PDB entry 4WYS | X-ray diffraction, 2.10 A resolution | chains A and D of the 4 polymer chains in the assembly

== Chain A (and D) ==
Protein: Acetyl-CoA acetyltransferase
Source organism: Escherichia coli
Notes: EC 2.3.1.9; chain D of this document is another copy of the same molecule, construct and numbering; everything in this record applies to it too
Reference sequence: P76461 (ATOB_ECOLI); residue numbers follow UniProt; this construct covers 1-393
Chain sequence (405 residues; row label = number of the first residue in the row; numbers below 1 keep their minus sign (Met-2 is residue -2)):
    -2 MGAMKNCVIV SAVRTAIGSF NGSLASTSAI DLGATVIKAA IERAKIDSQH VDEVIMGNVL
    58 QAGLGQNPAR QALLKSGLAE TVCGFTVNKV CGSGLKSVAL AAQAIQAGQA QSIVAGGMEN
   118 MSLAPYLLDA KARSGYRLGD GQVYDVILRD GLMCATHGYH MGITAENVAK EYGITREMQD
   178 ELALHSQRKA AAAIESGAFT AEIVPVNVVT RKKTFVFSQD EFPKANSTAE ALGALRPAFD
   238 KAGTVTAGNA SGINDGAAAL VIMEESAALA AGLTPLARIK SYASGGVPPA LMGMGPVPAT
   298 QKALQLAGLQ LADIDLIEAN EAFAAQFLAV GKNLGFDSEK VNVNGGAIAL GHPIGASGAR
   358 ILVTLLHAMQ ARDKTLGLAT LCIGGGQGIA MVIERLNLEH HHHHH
Unresolved in the structure: 394-402
Differences from the reference sequence: initiating methionine (-2); expression tag (-1 to 0, 394-402)
Curated features (UniProtKB/Swiss-Prot):
  - active site: Cys88 (Acyl-thioester intermediate), His349 (Proton acceptor), Cys379 (Proton acceptor)
From the paper describing this entry:
  - catalytic residues: Cys379

== Interface between chain A and chain D ==
Contacting residue pairs - 32 pairs, chain A then chain D:
  Phe17(A) with Arg134(D)
  Tyr123(A) with Tyr133(D); Arg134(D); Leu135(D), hydrogen bond (side chain-backbone); Gly136(D), hydrogen bond (side chain-backbone)
  Tyr133(A) with Tyr123(D); Val140(D)
  Arg134(A) with Phe17(D); Tyr123(D)
  Leu135(A) with Tyr123(D), hydrogen bond (backbone-side chain); Asp142(D); Ile250(D), hydrophobic
  Gly136(A) with Tyr123(D), hydrogen bond (backbone-side chain); Asp142(D), hydrogen bond (backbone-side chain); Leu145(D)
  Asp137(A) with Val140(D); Tyr141(D); Asp142(D), hydrogen bond (side chain-backbone)
  Gly138(A) with Gln139(D); Val140(D), hydrogen bond (backbone-backbone)
  Gln139(A) with Gly138(D), hydrogen bond (side chain-backbone); Gln139(D), hydrogen bond; Val140(D)
  Val140(A) with Leu125(D), hydrophobic; Asp137(D); Gly138(D), hydrogen bond (backbone-backbone); Gln139(D)
  Tyr141(A) with Asp137(D)
  Asp142(A) with Leu135(D); Gly136(D), hydrogen bond (side chain-backbone); Asp137(D), hydrogen bond (backbone-side chain)
  Leu145(A) with Gly136(D)
Interface residues without a listed pair, chain A (15 interface residues in all): Ile144, Ile250
Interface residues without a listed pair, chain D (16 interface residues in all): Ile144

== Overview ==
Chain A and chain D form an interface of 15 and 16 residues respectively; the contacts include 12 hydrogen
bonds. Polar contacts include Tyr123(A)-Leu135(D), Tyr123(A)-Gly136(D) and Gly136(A)-Asp142(D). UniProt lists
3 active-site residues on chain A. The paper reports the catalytic residue Cys379(A).
Chain A and chain D are both Acetyl-CoA acetyltransferase (Escherichia coli); the structure, Crystal structure
of thiolase from Escherichia coli, was determined by X-ray diffraction, deposited together with 4WYR, 4XL2,
4XL3 and 4XL4.
